8HBN - chains A and B; structure by electron microscopy, 3.81 A resolution.

Chain A:
Molecule: mRNA export factor MEX67
From: Saccharomyces cerevisiae S288C
Reference sequence: Q99257 (MEX67_YEAST); residues 1-599 here = UniProt positions 1-599
Amino-acid sequence (599 residues; each row starts with the number of its first residue):
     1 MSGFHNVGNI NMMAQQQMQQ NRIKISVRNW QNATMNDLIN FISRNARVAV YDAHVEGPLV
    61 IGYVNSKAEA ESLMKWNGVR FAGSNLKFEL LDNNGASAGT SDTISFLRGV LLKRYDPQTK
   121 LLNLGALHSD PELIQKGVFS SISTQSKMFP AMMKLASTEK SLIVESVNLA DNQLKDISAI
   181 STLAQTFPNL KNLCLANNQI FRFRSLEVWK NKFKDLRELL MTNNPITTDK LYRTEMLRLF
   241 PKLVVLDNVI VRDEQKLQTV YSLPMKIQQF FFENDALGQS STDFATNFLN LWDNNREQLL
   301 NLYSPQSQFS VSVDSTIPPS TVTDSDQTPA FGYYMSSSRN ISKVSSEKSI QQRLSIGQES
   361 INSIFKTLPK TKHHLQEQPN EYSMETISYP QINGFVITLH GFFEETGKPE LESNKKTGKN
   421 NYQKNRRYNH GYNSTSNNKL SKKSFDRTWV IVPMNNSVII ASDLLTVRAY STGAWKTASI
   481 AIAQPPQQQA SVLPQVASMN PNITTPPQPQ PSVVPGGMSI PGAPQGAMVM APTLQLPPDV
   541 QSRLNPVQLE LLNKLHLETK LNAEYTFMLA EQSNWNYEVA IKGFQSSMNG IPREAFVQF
Disordered / not traced: 1-100, 139-144, 478-599
Swiss-Prot annotation at these positions:
  - modified residue: Ser-2 (N-acetylserine)
  - mutagenesis: His-400 (H400Y: Impairs association with the nuclear pores and interaction with MTR2)

Chain B:
Molecule: mRNA transport regulator MTR2
From: Saccharomyces cerevisiae S288C
Reference sequence: P34232 (MTR2_YEAST); residue numbers follow UniProt; this construct covers 1-184
Amino-acid sequence (184 residues; numbered 1 to 184; the number before each row is that of its first residue):
     1 MNTNSNTMVM NDANQAQITA TFTKKILAHL DDPDSNKLAQ FVQLFNPNNC RIIFNATPFA
    61 QATVFLQMWQ NQVVQTQHAL TGVDYHAIPG SGTLICNVNC KVRFDESGRD KMGQDATVPI
   121 QPNNTGNRNR PNDMNKPRPL WGPYFGISLQ LIIDDRIFRN DFNGVISGFN YNMVYKPEDS
   181 LLKI
Disordered / not traced: 1-7, 122-133
Swiss-Prot annotation at these positions:
  - modified residue: Thr-125 (Phosphothreonine)

Interface between chain A and chain B:
Residue-residue contacts (77; chain A residue first):
  Lys-214(A) / Glu-178(B)  hydrogen bond (side chain-backbone)
  Lys-214(A) / Leu-181(B)
  Pro-241(A) / Leu-181(B)  hydrophobic
  Val-251(A) / Thr-117(B)
  Arg-252(A) / Ala-116(B)
  Asp-253(A) / Ala-116(B)  hydrogen bond (backbone-backbone)
  Lys-256(A) / Ala-116(B)
  Leu-257(A) / Ala-116(B)  hydrophobic
  Tyr-261(A) / Glu-106(B)  hydrogen bond (side chain-backbone)
  Tyr-261(A) / Ser-107(B)
  Tyr-261(A) / Gly-108(B)  hydrogen bond (side chain-backbone)
  Tyr-261(A) / Leu-181(B)  hydrophobic
  Tyr-261(A) / Leu-182(B)
  Tyr-261(A) / Lys-183(B)
  Leu-263(A) / Leu-182(B)  hydrophobic
  Pro-264(A) / Gln-72(B)
  Met-265(A) / Met-68(B)  hydrophobic
  Ile-267(A) / Asn-55(B)
  Ile-267(A) / Ile-184(B)  hydrophobic
  Gln-268(A) / Ala-56(B)
  Phe-271(A) / Ile-53(B)  hydrophobic
  Phe-271(A) / Pro-58(B)  hydrophobic
  Glu-273(A) / Arg-51(B)  salt bridge
  Gln-308(A) / Val-9(B)
  Gln-308(A) / His-86(B)
  Gln-308(A) / Ala-87(B)  hydrogen bond (side chain-backbone)
  Phe-309(A) / His-86(B)
  Ser-310(A) / Asp-84(B)  hydrogen bond
  Ser-310(A) / His-86(B)  hydrogen bond
  Asp-314(A) / Thr-81(B)  hydrogen bond
  Thr-316(A) / Lys-101(B)
  Pro-319(A) / Tyr-175(B)
  Thr-321(A) / Pro-177(B)
  Val-322(A) / Tyr-175(B)  hydrophobic
  Val-322(A) / Lys-176(B)
  Arg-339(A) / Asp-84(B)  salt bridge
  Arg-339(A) / Tyr-85(B)  hydrogen bond (side chain-backbone)
  Arg-339(A) / His-86(B)
  Asn-340(A) / Thr-81(B)
  Asn-340(A) / Gly-82(B)
  Asn-340(A) / Val-83(B)  hydrogen bond (side chain-backbone)
  Ile-341(A) / Ala-20(B)  hydrophobic
  Ile-341(A) / Val-83(B)  hydrogen bond (backbone-backbone)
  Ser-342(A) / Thr-81(B)
  Ser-342(A) / Gly-82(B)
  Ser-342(A) / Val-83(B)
  Glu-347(A) / Ala-13(B)
  Gln-351(A) / Asn-11(B)
  Gln-351(A) / Asp-12(B)
  Gln-351(A) / Ala-13(B)
  Leu-354(A) / Asn-11(B)
  Leu-354(A) / His-86(B)
  Ile-356(A) / Val-9(B)  hydrophobic
  Ile-356(A) / Asn-11(B)
  Glu-385(A) / Asn-170(B)
  Ile-387(A) / Arg-51(B)
  Tyr-389(A) / Thr-93(B)  hydrogen bond
  Tyr-389(A) / Ile-152(B)  hydrophobic
  Gln-391(A) / Thr-93(B)
  Ile-392(A) / Ser-91(B)
  His-400(A) / Ser-148(B)
  Asp-446(A) / Asn-99(B)
  Asp-446(A) / Ser-148(B)
  Asp-463(A) / His-86(B)
  Leu-464(A) / Asp-84(B)
  Leu-464(A) / His-86(B)
  Leu-464(A) / Asn-97(B)
  Thr-466(A) / Asn-97(B)  hydrogen bond
  Thr-466(A) / Asn-99(B)
  Arg-468(A) / Val-174(B)
  Ser-471(A) / Tyr-175(B)
  Thr-472(A) / Val-174(B)
  Thr-472(A) / Tyr-175(B)
  Gly-473(A) / Val-174(B)
  Ala-474(A) / Val-174(B)  hydrogen bond (backbone-backbone)
  Ala-474(A) / Tyr-175(B)  hydrophobic
  Trp-475(A) / Val-174(B)
Interface residues without a listed pair, chain A (59 interface residues in all): Arg-233, Leu-237, Lys-242, Thr-259, Val-260, Ser-262, Lys-343, Pro-390, Thr-398, Thr-448, Val-450, Ser-462
Interface residues without a listed pair, chain B (55 interface residues in all): Ala-16, Phe-54, Thr-57, Val-74, Leu-80, Ile-88, Pro-89, Ile-95, Asp-115, Gln-121, Tyr-144, Asn-172, Met-173, Asp-179

In short:
59 residues of chain A face 55 of chain B across their interface, with 14 hydrogen bonds and 2 salt bridges.
Polar contacts include Glu-273(A)/Arg-51(B), Arg-339(A)/Asp-84(B) and Lys-214(A)/Glu-178(B). From UniProt: one
mutagenesis site on chain A.
Chain A is mRNA export factor MEX67 and chain B is mRNA transport regulator MTR2, both from Saccharomyces
cerevisiae S288C; the structure, Structure of the Mex67-Mtr2-1 heterodimer, was determined by electron
microscopy.
